PDB entry 4DOO | X-ray diffraction, 1.90 A resolution | chain A

== Chain A ==
Molecule: Chalcone-flavanone isomerase family protein
Organism: Arabidopsis thaliana
UniProt: Q9M1X2 (Q9M1X2_ARATH); residues 1-205 here correspond to UniProt positions 74-278 (UniProt number = residue number + 73)
Amino-acid sequence (205 residues; row label = number of the first residue in the row):
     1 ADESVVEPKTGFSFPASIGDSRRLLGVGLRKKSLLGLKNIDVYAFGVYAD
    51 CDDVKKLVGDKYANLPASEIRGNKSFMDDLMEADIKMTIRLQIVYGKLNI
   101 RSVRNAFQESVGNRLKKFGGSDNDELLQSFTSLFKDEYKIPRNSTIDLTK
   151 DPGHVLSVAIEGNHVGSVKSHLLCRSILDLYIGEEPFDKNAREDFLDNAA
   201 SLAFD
Disordered / not traced: 1-2
Bound ions: K+: S33, L34, G36, K38, N39
Curated features (UniProtKB/Swiss-Prot):
  - binding site (dodecanoate): R30, Y43, S110

== Summary ==
S33, L34, G36, K38 and N39 form the K+ site. UniProt lists 3 dodecanoate-binding residues.
Chain A is Chalcone-flavanone isomerase family protein (Arabidopsis thaliana); the structure, Crystal
structure of Arabidopsis thaliana fatty-acid binding protein At3g63170 (AtFAP1), was determined by X-ray
diffraction (same publication as 4DOI, 4DOK and 4DOL).
